Entry 4FLZ (X-ray diffraction, 3.20 A resolution); this record covers chains A and T of the 3 polymer chains in the assembly.

[Chain A]
Molecule: DNA polymerase 1
Source organism: Pyrococcus abyssi
Notes: EC 2.7.7.7
Reference sequence: P0CL77 (DPOL_PYRAB); residues 1-771 here = UniProt positions 1-771
Chain sequence (793 residues; each row starts with the number of its first residue; numbers below 1 keep their minus sign (Met-21 is residue -21)):
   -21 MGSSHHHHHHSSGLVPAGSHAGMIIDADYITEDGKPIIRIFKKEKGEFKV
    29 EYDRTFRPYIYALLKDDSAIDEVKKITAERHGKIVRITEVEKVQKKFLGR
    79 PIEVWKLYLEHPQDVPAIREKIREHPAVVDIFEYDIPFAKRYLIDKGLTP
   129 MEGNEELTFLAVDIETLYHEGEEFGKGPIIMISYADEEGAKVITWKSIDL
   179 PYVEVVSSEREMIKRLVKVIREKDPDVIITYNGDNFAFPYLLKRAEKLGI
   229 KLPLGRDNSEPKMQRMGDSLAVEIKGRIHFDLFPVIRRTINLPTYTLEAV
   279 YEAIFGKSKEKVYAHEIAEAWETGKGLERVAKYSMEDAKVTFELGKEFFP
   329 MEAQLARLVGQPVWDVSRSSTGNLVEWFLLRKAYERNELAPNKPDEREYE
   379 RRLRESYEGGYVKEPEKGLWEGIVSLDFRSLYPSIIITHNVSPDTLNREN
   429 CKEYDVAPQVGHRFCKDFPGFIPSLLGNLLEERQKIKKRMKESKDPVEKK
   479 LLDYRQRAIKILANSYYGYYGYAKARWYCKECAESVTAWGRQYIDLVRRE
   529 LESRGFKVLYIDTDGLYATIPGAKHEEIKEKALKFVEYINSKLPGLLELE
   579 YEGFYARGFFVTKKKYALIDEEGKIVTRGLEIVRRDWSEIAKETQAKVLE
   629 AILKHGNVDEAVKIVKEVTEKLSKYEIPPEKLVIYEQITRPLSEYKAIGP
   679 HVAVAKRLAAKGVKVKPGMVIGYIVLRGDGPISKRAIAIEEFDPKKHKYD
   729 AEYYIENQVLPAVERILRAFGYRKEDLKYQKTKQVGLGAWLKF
Not modelled in the structure: -21 to -2, 386-390, 758-771
Cystine bridges: Cys429-Cys443, Cys507-Cys510
Differences from the reference sequence: expression tag (-21 to 0); engineered mutation Ala215 (Asp in P0CL77)
Metal / ion sites: Mg2+: Asp141, Glu143, Asp315

[Chain T]
Molecule: Template strand
Sequence (15 nucleotides; row label = number of the first residue in the row):
     1 AAGIGTACGTGATCG

[How chain A and chain T interact]
Pairs across the interface - 56 pairs, chain A then chain T:
  Tyr7(A) - DA2(T)  hydrogen bond to the base
  Tyr7(A) - DG3(T)  phosphate contact
  Tyr7(A) - DI4(T)  hydrogen bond to the phosphate
  Ile8(A) - DA1(T)  base contact
  Ile8(A) - DA2(T)  base contact
  Thr9(A) - DA1(T)  hydrogen bond to the base
  Thr9(A) - DA2(T)  hydrogen bond to the base
  Pro36(A) - DI4(T)  base contact
  Tyr37(A) - DI4(T)  base contact
  His89(A) - DA2(T)  base contact
  Pro90(A) - DI4(T)  base contact
  Gln91(A) - DA2(T)  base contact
  Gln91(A) - DG3(T)  hydrogen bond to the base
  Gln91(A) - DI4(T)  hydrogen bond to the phosphate
  Val93(A) - DI4(T)  sugar contact
  Pro94(A) - DI4(T)  sugar contact
  Arg97(A) - DI4(T)  hydrogen bond to the phosphate
  Arg97(A) - DG5(T)  salt bridge to the phosphate
  Glu111(A) - DI4(T)  base contact
  Tyr112(A) - DI4(T)  base contact
  Asp113(A) - DI4(T)  base contact
  Asp113(A) - DG5(T)  sugar contact
  Ile114(A) - DI4(T)  base contact
  Pro115(A) - DI4(T)  sugar contact
  Phe116(A) - DI4(T)  hydrogen bond to the phosphate
  Ala117(A) - DG3(T)  phosphate contact
  Arg119(A) - DI4(T)  base contact
  Ser237(A) - DA1(T)  phosphate contact
  Lys240(A) - DA1(T)  phosphate contact
  Lys240(A) - DA2(T)  salt bridge to the phosphate
  Lys240(A) - DG3(T)  hydrogen bond to the base
  Gln242(A) - DG3(T)  base contact
  Arg243(A) - DG5(T)  hydrogen bond to the base
  Arg243(A) - DT6(T)  base contact
  Gly245(A) - DT6(T)  phosphate contact
  Gly245(A) - DA7(T)  phosphate contact
  Lys253(A) - DA1(T)  sugar contact
  Lys253(A) - DA2(T)  phosphate contact
  Lys371(A) - DT6(T)  salt bridge to the phosphate
  Tyr377(A) - DG9(T)  phosphate contact
  Tyr500(A) - DC8(T)  hydrogen bond to the phosphate
  Lys502(A) - DC8(T)  phosphate contact
  Lys593(A) - DG11(T)  salt bridge to the phosphate
  Trp615(A) - DA12(T)  phosphate contact
  Lys674(A) - DG15(T)  sugar contact
  Ala675(A) - DC14(T)  phosphate contact
  Ala675(A) - DG15(T)  phosphate contact
  Ile676(A) - DC14(T)  hydrogen bond to the phosphate
  Ile676(A) - DG15(T)  hydrogen bond to the phosphate
  Gly677(A) - DC14(T)  sugar contact
  Pro709(A) - DC14(T)  phosphate contact
  Ile710(A) - DT13(T)  phosphate contact
  Ile710(A) - DC14(T)  phosphate contact
  Ser711(A) - DC14(T)  hydrogen bond to the phosphate
  Tyr731(A) - DT13(T)  hydrogen bond to the phosphate
  Asn735(A) - DT13(T)  hydrogen bond to the phosphate
Other interface residues (no listed pair), chain A (49 interface residues in all): Asp6, Glu10, Ile38, Glu238, Met244, Asp246, Ser247, Pro678, Pro739

[In short]
Chain A and chain T form an interface of 49 and 14 residues respectively, with 16 hydrogen bonds and 4 salt
bridges. Among the polar pairs are Tyr7(A)-DA2(T), Thr9(A)-DA1(T) and Thr9(A)-DA2(T). Asp141(A), Glu143(A) and
Asp315(A) coordinate Mg2+.
Chain A is DNA polymerase 1 (Pyrococcus abyssi) and chain T is Template strand; the structure, Pyrococcus
abyssi B family DNA polymerase bound to a dsDNA, in edition mode, was determined by X-ray diffraction together
with 4FLT, 4FLU, 4FLV, 4FLW, 4FLX, 4FLY and 3 further entries from the same study.
